Entry 5H3B (X-ray diffraction, 1.49 A resolution); this record covers chain A.

== Chain A ==
Protein: Uncharacterized protein HI_1552
Source organism: Haemophilus influenzae Rd KW20
Notes: EC 3.1.1.1
Reference sequence: P44251 (Y1552_HAEIN); numbering as in UniProt (aligned over 1-215)
Amino-acid sequence (223 residues; row label = number of the first residue in the row):
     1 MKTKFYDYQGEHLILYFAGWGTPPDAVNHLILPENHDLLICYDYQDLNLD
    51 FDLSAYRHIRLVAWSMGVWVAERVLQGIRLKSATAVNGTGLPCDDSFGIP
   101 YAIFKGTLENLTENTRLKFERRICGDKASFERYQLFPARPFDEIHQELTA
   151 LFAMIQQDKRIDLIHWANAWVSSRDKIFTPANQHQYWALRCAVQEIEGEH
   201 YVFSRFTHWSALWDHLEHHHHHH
Disordered / not traced: 215-223
Sequence notes: expression tag (216-223)
Modified positions: Mse-1 (selenomethionine; parent Met); Mse-66 (selenomethionine; parent Met); Mse-154 (selenomethionine; parent Met)

== Overview ==
Chain A is Uncharacterized protein HI_1552 (Haemophilus influenzae Rd KW20); the structure, Crystal Structure
of SeMet-BioG from Haemophilus influenzae at 1.49 Angstroms resolution, was determined by X-ray diffraction
together with 5GNG from the same study.
